PDB entry 3RRE | X-ray diffraction, 2.15 A resolution | chains A and B

# Chain A
Molecule: Bifunctional NAD(P)H-hydrate repair enzyme Nnr
Organism: Thermotoga maritima
Reference sequence: Q9X024 (NNR_THEMA); residue numbers follow UniProt; this construct covers 1-490
Chain sequence (502 residues; numbered -11 to 490; the number before each row is that of its first residue; numbers below 1 keep their minus sign (Met-11 is residue -11)):
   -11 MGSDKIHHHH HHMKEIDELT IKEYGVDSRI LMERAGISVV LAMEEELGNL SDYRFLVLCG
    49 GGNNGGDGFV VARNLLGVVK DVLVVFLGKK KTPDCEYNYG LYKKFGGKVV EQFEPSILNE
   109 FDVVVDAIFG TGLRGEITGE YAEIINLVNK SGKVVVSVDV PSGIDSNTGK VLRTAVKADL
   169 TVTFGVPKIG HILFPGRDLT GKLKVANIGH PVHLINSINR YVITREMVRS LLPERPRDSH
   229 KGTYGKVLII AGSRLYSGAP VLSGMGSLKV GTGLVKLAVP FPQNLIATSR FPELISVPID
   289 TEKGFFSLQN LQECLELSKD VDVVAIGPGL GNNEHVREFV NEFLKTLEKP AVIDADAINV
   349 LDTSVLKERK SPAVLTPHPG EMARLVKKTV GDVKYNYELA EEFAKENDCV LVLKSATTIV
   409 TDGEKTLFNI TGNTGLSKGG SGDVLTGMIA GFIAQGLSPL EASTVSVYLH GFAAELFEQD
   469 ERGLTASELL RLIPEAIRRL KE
Disordered / not traced: -11 to 0, 490
Construct notes: initiating methionine (-11); expression tag (-10 to 0)
Curated features (UniProtKB/Swiss-Prot):
  - region: Asn51 to Asp55 (NADPHX 1), Gly118 to Glu124 (NADPHX 1), His366 to Arg372 (NADPHX 2)
  - binding site (K(+)): Asn52, Asp114, Ser150
  - binding site ((6S)-NADPHX): Tyr129, Asp147, Gly317, Asp431
  - binding site (ADP): Lys402 to Thr406, Asn421 to Gly430
Metal / ion sites: K+: Asn52, Asp114, Phe117, Val146, Val148, Ser150
Small-molecule neighbours:
  - ADP (adenosine-5'-diphosphate), molecule 1: Gly50, Asn51, Asn52, Gly53, Thr80, Phe117, Gly118, Thr119, Gly120, Leu121, Arg122, Gly123, Glu124, Ile125, Tyr129
  - ADP, molecule 2: Arg225, Ser227, His228, Lys229, His366, Lys402, Ser403, Ala404, Thr406, Thr419, Gly420, Asn421, Thr422, Leu424, Ser425, Lys426, Gly427, Gly428, Ser429, Gly430, Asp431, Leu433, His458
  - ADP, molecule 3: Ser227, His228, Lys229, His366, Pro367, Gly368, Glu369, Arg372, Val378, Lys382, Lys402, Ser403

# Chain B
Molecule: peptide
Organism: Escherichia coli
Chain sequence (7 residues; numbered 1 to 7; the number before each row is that of its first residue):
     1 AAWLFEA

# How chain A and chain B interact
Contacting residue pairs (15; chain A residue first):
  Arg22(A) - Trp3(B)
  Ser26(A) - Leu4(B)
  Ser26(A) - Phe5(B)
  Leu29(A) - Leu4(B)  hydrophobic
  Ala30(A) - Phe5(B)
  Glu33(A) - Phe5(B)
  Leu191(A) - Ala7(B)
  Lys192(A) - Glu6(B)
  Val193(A) - Leu4(B)
  Val193(A) - Phe5(B)
  Val193(A) - Glu6(B)  hydrogen bond (backbone-backbone)
  Ala194(A) - Leu4(B)
  Ala194(A) - Phe5(B)  hydrophobic
  Asn195(A) - Trp3(B)  hydrogen bond (side chain-backbone)
  Asn195(A) - Leu4(B)  hydrogen bond (backbone-backbone)
Other interface residues (no listed pair), chain A (11 interface residues in all): Val170

# Overview
The interface between chain A and chain B involves 11 residues on one side and 5 on the other, with 3 hydrogen
bonds. Polar pairs include Asn195(A)-Trp3(B), Val193(A)-Glu6(B) and Asn195(A)-Leu4(B). Bound to chain A: 3
copies of ADP.
Here chain A is Bifunctional NAD(P)H-hydrate repair enzyme Nnr (Thermotoga maritima) and chain B is peptide
(Escherichia coli). Entry 3RRE (Crystal Structure of tm0922, a fusion of a domain of unknown function and
ADP/ATP-dependent NAD(P)H-hydrate dehydratase ...) was determined by X-ray diffraction, deposited together
with 3RRF, 3RRJ, 3RS8, 3RS9, 3RSF, 3RSG and 12 further entries.
